5OR9 - chain A; structure by X-ray diffraction, 2.00 A resolution.

== Chain A ==
Protein: Bromodomain adjacent to zinc finger domain protein 2B
From: Homo sapiens
Notes: fragment: Bromodomain; engineered mutation(s): First two residues SM derive from the expression tag
Reference sequence: Q9UIF8 (BAZ2B_HUMAN), isoform Q9UIF8-2; residues 1858-1972 here correspond to UniProt positions 1954-2068 (UniProt number = residue number + 96)
Chain sequence (117 residues; numbered 1856 to 1972; the number before each row is that of its first residue):
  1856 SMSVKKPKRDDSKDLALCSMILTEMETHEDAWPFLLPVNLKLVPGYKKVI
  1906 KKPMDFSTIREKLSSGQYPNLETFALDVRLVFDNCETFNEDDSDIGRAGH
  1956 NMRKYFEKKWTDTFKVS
Disordered / not traced: 1972
Construct notes: expression tag (1856-1857)
Residues lining bound ligands: JR5 ((2S)-1-(4-fluorophenyl)sulfonyl-N-(2-methyl-5,6-dihydro-4H-cyclopenta[c]pyrazol-3-yl)pyrrolidine-2-carboxamide): Trp1887, Pro1888, Phe1889, Leu1891, Pro1892, Val1893, Val1898, Tyr1901, Phe1943, Asn1944, Ile1950
From the paper describing this entry:
  - binding site for JR5: Asn1944
  - binding site for JR5: Tyr1901 (proposed by the authors, not directly observed)

== Overview ==
Chain A binds compound JR5. From the paper: a binding site for JR5 at Asn1944 and Tyr1901.
Chain A is Bromodomain adjacent to zinc finger domain protein 2B (Homo sapiens); the structure, Crystal
Structure of BAZ2B bromodomain in complex with 1-methyl-cyclopentapyrazole compound 13, was determined by
X-ray diffraction, deposited together with 5OR8 and 5ORB.
